PDB entry 7FDC | electron microscopy, 6.60 A resolution (low resolution: residue-level contacts below are approximate; hydrogen-bond / salt-bridge calls are withheld) | chains Q and d of the 31 polymer chains in the assembly

Chain Q:
Protein: Yeast Vacuolar ATPase a subunit
Source organism: Saccharomyces cerevisiae S288C
Reference sequence: P32563 (VPH1_YEAST); residue numbers follow UniProt; this construct covers 1-840
Sequence (840 residues; numbered 1 to 840; the number before each row is that of its first residue):
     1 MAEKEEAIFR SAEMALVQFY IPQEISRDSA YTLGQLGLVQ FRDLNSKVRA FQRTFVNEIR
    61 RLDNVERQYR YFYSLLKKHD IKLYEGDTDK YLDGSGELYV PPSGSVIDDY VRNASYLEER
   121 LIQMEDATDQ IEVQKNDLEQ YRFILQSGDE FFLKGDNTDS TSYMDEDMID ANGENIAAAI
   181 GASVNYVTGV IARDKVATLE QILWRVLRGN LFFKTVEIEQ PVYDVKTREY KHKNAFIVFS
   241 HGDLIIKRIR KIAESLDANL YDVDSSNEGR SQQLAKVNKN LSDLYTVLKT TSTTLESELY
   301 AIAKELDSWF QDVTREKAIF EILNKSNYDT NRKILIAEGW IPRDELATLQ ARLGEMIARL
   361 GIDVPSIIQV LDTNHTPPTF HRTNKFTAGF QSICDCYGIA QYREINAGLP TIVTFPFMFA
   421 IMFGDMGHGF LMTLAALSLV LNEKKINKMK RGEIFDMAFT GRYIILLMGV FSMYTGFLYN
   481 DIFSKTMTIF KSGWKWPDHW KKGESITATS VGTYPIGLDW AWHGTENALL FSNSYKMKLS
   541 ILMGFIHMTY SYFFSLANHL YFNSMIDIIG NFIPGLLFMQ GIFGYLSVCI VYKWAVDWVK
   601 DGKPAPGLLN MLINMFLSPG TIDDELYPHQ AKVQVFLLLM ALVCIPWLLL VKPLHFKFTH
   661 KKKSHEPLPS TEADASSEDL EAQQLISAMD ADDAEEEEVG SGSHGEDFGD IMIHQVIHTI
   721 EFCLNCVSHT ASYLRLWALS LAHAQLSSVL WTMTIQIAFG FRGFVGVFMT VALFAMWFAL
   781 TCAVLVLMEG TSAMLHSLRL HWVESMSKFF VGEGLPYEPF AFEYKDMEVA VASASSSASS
Not modelled in the structure: 1-2, 153-183, 657-705, 830-840

Chain d:
Protein: V-type proton ATPase subunit e
Source organism: Saccharomyces cerevisiae S288C
Reference sequence: Q3E7B6 (VA0E_YEAST); numbering as in UniProt (aligned over 1-73)
Sequence (73 residues; each row starts with the number of its first residue):
     1 MSSFYTVVGV FIVVSAMSVL FWIMAPKNNQ AVWRSTVILT LAMMFLMWAI TFLCQLHPLV
    61 APRRSDLRPE FAE
Not modelled in the structure: 70-73

How chain Q and chain d interact:
Pairs across the interface - 92 pairs, chain Q then chain d:
  E3(Q) - K27(d)
  E3(Q) - Q30(d)
  E3(Q) - R34(d)
  K4(Q) - A31(d)
  E6(Q) - A31(d)
  E6(Q) - V32(d)
  E6(Q) - S35(d)
  E6(Q) - T36(d)
  N384(Q) - V32(d)
  L409(Q) - S35(d)
  L409(Q) - T36(d)
  L409(Q) - L39(d)
  F417(Q) - M43(d)
  F417(Q) - M44(d)
  F417(Q) - M47(d)
  Y474(Q) - M44(d)
  Y474(Q) - M47(d)
  L478(Q) - M47(d)
  L478(Q) - W48(d)
  Y479(Q) - T51(d)
  W494(Q) - L53(d)
  W494(Q) - C54(d)
  W496(Q) - V60(d)
  W496(Q) - A61(d)
  W496(Q) - R63(d)
  D498(Q) - R68(d)
  W500(Q) - R63(d)
  W500(Q) - D66(d)
  W500(Q) - L67(d)
  W500(Q) - R68(d)
  W500(Q) - P69(d)
  K501(Q) - R64(d)
  K502(Q) - R63(d)
  K502(Q) - R64(d)
  K502(Q) - D66(d)
  K502(Q) - L67(d)
  G503(Q) - R64(d)
  E504(Q) - P62(d)
  E504(Q) - R64(d)
  S505(Q) - P62(d)
  I506(Q) - V60(d)
  I506(Q) - A61(d)
  I506(Q) - P62(d)
  I506(Q) - R63(d)
  I506(Q) - R64(d)
  T507(Q) - L59(d)
  T507(Q) - V60(d)
  A508(Q) - V60(d)
  G512(Q) - C54(d)
  T513(Q) - M1(d)
  T513(Q) - C54(d)
  Y514(Q) - L53(d)
  P515(Q) - M1(d)
  P515(Q) - W48(d)
  P515(Q) - F52(d)
  I516(Q) - W48(d)
  G517(Q) - W48(d)
  G517(Q) - T51(d)
  G517(Q) - F52(d)
  G517(Q) - L53(d)
  L518(Q) - T51(d)
  L518(Q) - L53(d)
  D519(Q) - L53(d)
  A521(Q) - V60(d)
  W522(Q) - L56(d)
  W522(Q) - V60(d)
  H523(Q) - R63(d)
  H523(Q) - S65(d)
  G524(Q) - P62(d)
  G524(Q) - R63(d)
  T525(Q) - A61(d)
  T525(Q) - P62(d)
  T525(Q) - R64(d)
  N527(Q) - L59(d)
  N527(Q) - A61(d)
  A528(Q) - A61(d)
  F531(Q) - P58(d)
  Y535(Q) - I50(d)
  Y550(Q) - L39(d)
  V591(Q) - I50(d)
  K593(Q) - Q55(d)
  K593(Q) - H57(d)
  W594(Q) - I50(d)
  W594(Q) - F52(d)
  W594(Q) - Q55(d)
  V596(Q) - Q55(d)
  V596(Q) - H57(d)
  D597(Q) - Q55(d)
  D597(Q) - H57(d)
  W598(Q) - H57(d)
  V599(Q) - L56(d)
  V599(Q) - H57(d)
Interface residues without a listed pair, chain Q (49 interface residues in all): V413, W520, A595
Interface residues without a listed pair, chain d (37 interface residues in all): S2, F4, I38, T40

In short:
The interface between chain Q and chain d involves 49 residues on one side and 37 on the other.
Here chain Q is Yeast Vacuolar ATPase a subunit and chain d is V-type proton ATPase subunit e, both from
Saccharomyces cerevisiae S288C. Entry 7FDC (CryoEM Structures of Reconstituted V-ATPase, state3) was
determined by electron microscopy.
